7KDZ - chain A; structure by X-ray diffraction, 1.54 A resolution.

Chain A:
Protein: Nucleosome-remodeling factor subunit BPTF
From: Homo sapiens
Reference sequence: Q12830 (BPTF_HUMAN); numbering as in UniProt (aligned over 2917-3037)
Chain sequence (123 residues; numbered 2915 to 3037; the number before each row is that of its first residue):
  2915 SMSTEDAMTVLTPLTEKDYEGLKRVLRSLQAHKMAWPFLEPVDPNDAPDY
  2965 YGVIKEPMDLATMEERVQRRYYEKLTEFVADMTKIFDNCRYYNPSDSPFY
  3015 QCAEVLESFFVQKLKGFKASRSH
Not modelled in the structure: 2915-2926, 3032-3037
Sequence notes: expression tag (2915-2916)
UniProt features mapped onto this chain:
  - natural variant: M2996 (M2996R: In NEDDFL)
Residues lining bound ligands: TP-238 (WCS; 6-{4-[3-(dimethylamino)propoxy]phenyl}-2-(methylsulfonyl)-N-[3-(1H-pyrazol-1-yl)propyl]pyrimidin-4-amine): W2950, P2951, F2952, V2956, D2957, D2960, A2961, P2962, Y2964, C3003, Y3006, N3007, F3013
From the paper describing this entry:
  - binding site for TP-238: W2950, N3007, F3013

Overview:
Bound to chain A: TP-238. From the paper: a binding site for TP-238 at W2950, N3007 and F3013.
Chain A is Nucleosome-remodeling factor subunit BPTF (Homo sapiens); the structure, Crystal structure of the
bromodomain (BD) of human Bromodomain and PHD finger-containing Transcription Factor (BPTF) bound ..., was
determined by X-ray diffraction (same publication as 7K6R, 7K6S and 7KDW).
